Entry 1JMU (X-ray diffraction, 2.80 A resolution); this record covers chains D and F of the 9 polymer chains in the assembly.

# Chain D (and F)
Protein: Protein mu-1
Organism: Reovirus sp
Notes: fragment: C-terminus (residues 43-708); chain F of this document is another copy of the same molecule, construct and numbering; everything in this record applies to it too
UniProt: P11077 (VM2_REOVL); residue numbers follow UniProt; this construct covers 43-708
Sequence (666 residues; row label = number of the first residue in the row):
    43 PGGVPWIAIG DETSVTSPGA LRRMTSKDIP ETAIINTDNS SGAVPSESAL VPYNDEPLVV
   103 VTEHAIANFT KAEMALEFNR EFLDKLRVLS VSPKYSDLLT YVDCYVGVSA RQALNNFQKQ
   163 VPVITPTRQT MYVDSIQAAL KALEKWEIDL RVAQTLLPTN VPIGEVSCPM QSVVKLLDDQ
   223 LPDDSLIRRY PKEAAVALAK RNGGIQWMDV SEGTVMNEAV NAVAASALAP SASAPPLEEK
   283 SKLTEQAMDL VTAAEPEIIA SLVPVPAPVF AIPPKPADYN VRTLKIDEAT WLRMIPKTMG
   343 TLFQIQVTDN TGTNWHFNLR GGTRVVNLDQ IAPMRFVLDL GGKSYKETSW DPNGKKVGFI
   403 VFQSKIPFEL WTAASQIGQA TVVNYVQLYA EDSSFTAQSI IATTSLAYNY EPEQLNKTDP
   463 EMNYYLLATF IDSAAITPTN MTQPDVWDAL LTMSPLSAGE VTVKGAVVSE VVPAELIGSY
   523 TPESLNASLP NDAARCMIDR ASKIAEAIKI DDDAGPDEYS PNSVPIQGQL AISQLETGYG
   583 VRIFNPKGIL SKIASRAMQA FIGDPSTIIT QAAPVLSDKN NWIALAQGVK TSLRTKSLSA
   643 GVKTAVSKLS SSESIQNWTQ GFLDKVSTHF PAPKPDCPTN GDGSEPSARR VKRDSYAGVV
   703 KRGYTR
Unresolved in the structure: 72-96, 676-708

# How chain D and chain F interact
Contacting residue pairs (172):
  Lys113(D) - Glu105(F)  salt bridge
  Glu115(D) - Gln154(F)
  Met116(D) - Gly44(F)
  Met116(D) - Val150(F)  hydrophobic
  Met116(D) - Gln154(F)
  Glu119(D) - Val150(F)
  Glu119(D) - Ser151(F)  hydrogen bond
  Glu119(D) - Gln154(F)
  Arg122(D) - Ser151(F)
  Arg122(D) - Arg153(F)
  Asp126(D) - Arg153(F)  salt bridge
  Ser132(D) - Arg153(F)
  Ser134(D) - Gln154(F)
  Lys136(D) - Asn157(F)  hydrogen bond (side chain-backbone)
  Lys136(D) - Asn158(F)  hydrogen bond
  Lys242(D) - Val150(F)  hydrogen bond (side chain-backbone)
  Lys242(D) - Ser151(F)
  Met258(D) - Asp97(F)
  Met258(D) - Pro99(F)  hydrophobic
  Asn259(D) - Arg65(F)
  Asn259(D) - Pro99(F)
  Glu260(D) - Arg65(F)
  Ala261(D) - Arg65(F)  hydrogen bond (backbone-side chain)
  Val262(D) - Val46(F)  hydrophobic
  Val262(D) - Val150(F)
  Ala264(D) - Val101(F)  hydrophobic
  Ala264(D) - Pro168(F)  hydrophobic
  Val265(D) - Val101(F)  hydrophobic
  Val265(D) - Val102(F)
  Val265(D) - Ala107(F)  hydrophobic
  Val265(D) - Phe111(F)  hydrophobic
  Ser268(D) - Phe111(F)
  Ser268(D) - Gln171(F)  hydrogen bond
  Ser268(D) - Val175(F)
  Ser273(D) - Asp176(F)
  Ser273(D) - Gln179(F)
  Ser275(D) - Lys183(F)
  Ala276(D) - Gln179(F)
  Pro277(D) - Gln179(F)  hydrogen bond (backbone-side chain)
  Pro278(D) - Gln179(F)
  Leu279(D) - Val175(F)  hydrophobic
  Leu279(D) - Gln179(F)
  Leu279(D) - Leu182(F)  hydrophobic
  Lys282(D) - Gln179(F)  hydrogen bond
  Lys282(D) - Leu182(F)
  Asp291(D) - Lys284(F)  salt bridge
  Asp291(D) - Gln288(F)  hydrogen bond (backbone-side chain)
  Thr294(D) - Lys284(F)
  Thr294(D) - Leu285(F)
  Ala295(D) - Gln288(F)
  Glu297(D) - Leu285(F)
  Glu297(D) - Lys650(F)  salt bridge
  Glu299(D) - Pro204(F)
  Glu299(D) - Ser653(F)
  Glu299(D) - Ser654(F)
  Glu299(D) - Ile657(F)
  Ile300(D) - Lys650(F)
  Ala302(D) - Ile657(F)
  Ser303(D) - Ser653(F)  hydrogen bond
  Leu304(D) - Ser656(F)  hydrogen bond (backbone-side chain)
  Val305(D) - Ser652(F)
  Val305(D) - Ser653(F)
  Val305(D) - Ser656(F)
  Val307(D) - Ser649(F)
  Val307(D) - Ser653(F)
  Pro308(D) - Lys645(F)
  Pro308(D) - Ser649(F)
  Pro310(D) - Lys551(F)  hydrogen bond (backbone-side chain)
  Pro310(D) - Asp555(F)
  Pro310(D) - Ala556(F)
  Pro310(D) - Gly557(F)
  Val311(D) - Lys645(F)
  Val311(D) - Thr646(F)
  Ala313(D) - Lys551(F)
  Pro315(D) - Glu548(F)
  Pro315(D) - Lys551(F)
  Pro316(D) - Ile604(F)
  Pro316(D) - Gly605(F)
  Arg377(D) - Pro524(F)
  Arg377(D) - Asp606(F)
  Gly384(D) - Thr325(F)
  Tyr431(D) - Lys327(F)
  Tyr431(D) - Lys339(F)
  Glu433(D) - Arg324(F)
  Glu433(D) - Lys339(F)  salt bridge
  Glu433(D) - Arg366(F)  salt bridge
  Asp434(D) - Arg324(F)  hydrogen bond (backbone-side chain)
  Ser435(D) - Gln485(F)  hydrogen bond (backbone-side chain)
  Ser435(D) - Asp490(F)
  Ser436(D) - Lys385(F)
  Ser436(D) - Ser386(F)
  Ser436(D) - Tyr387(F)  hydrogen bond (backbone-backbone)
  Ser436(D) - Gln485(F)
  Ser436(D) - Asp490(F)  hydrogen bond
  Phe437(D) - Ser386(F)
  Phe437(D) - Gln440(F)
  Thr438(D) - Lys388(F)  hydrogen bond (side chain-backbone)
  Ile442(D) - Thr325(F)
  Ile442(D) - Asp490(F)
  Ile443(D) - Thr325(F)
  Ala444(D) - Thr325(F)
  Ala444(D) - Lys327(F)
  Thr445(D) - Thr325(F)  hydrogen bond (backbone-backbone)
  Thr445(D) - Asn528(F)
  Ser447(D) - Pro524(F)
  Ser447(D) - Glu525(F)
  Glu453(D) - Pro616(F)
  Glu455(D) - Arg598(F)  salt bridge
  Ser496(D) - Asp606(F)
  Pro497(D) - Gly605(F)
  Pro497(D) - Asp606(F)
  Leu498(D) - Gln601(F)
  Leu498(D) - Ala602(F)
  Ser499(D) - Gln601(F)
  Ala500(D) - Lys551(F)
  Ala500(D) - Gln601(F)  hydrogen bond (backbone-side chain)
  Ala500(D) - Ile604(F)  hydrophobic
  Gly501(D) - Gln601(F)  hydrogen bond (backbone-side chain)
  Glu502(D) - Pro558(F)
  Asp553(D) - Arg193(F)  salt bridge
  Tyr561(D) - Asp191(F)
  Tyr561(D) - Pro224(F)  hydrophobic
  Tyr561(D) - Asp226(F)  hydrogen bond
  Pro563(D) - Arg193(F)
  Pro563(D) - Val194(F)  hydrophobic
  Pro563(D) - Thr197(F)  hydrogen bond (backbone-side chain)
  Val566(D) - Val194(F)  hydrophobic
  Val566(D) - Thr197(F)
  Val566(D) - Leu198(F)  hydrophobic
  Pro567(D) - Thr197(F)
  Gln569(D) - Gln222(F)  hydrogen bond
  Gly570(D) - Leu198(F)
  Gly570(D) - Phe664(F)
  Gln571(D) - Trp660(F)
  Gln571(D) - Phe664(F)
  Ala573(D) - Gln222(F)
  Ile574(D) - Phe664(F)  hydrophobic
  Ile574(D) - Lys667(F)
  Ile574(D) - Val668(F)  hydrophobic
  Ile574(D) - His671(F)
  Ile574(D) - Phe672(F)  hydrophobic
  Leu577(D) - His671(F)
  Glu578(D) - Lys667(F)
  Glu578(D) - His671(F)  salt bridge
  Lys589(D) - Asp221(F)
  Lys589(D) - Gln222(F)
  Lys589(D) - Leu223(F)
  Lys589(D) - Asp225(F)  salt bridge
  Asn622(D) - Trp660(F)  hydrogen bond
  Ile625(D) - Trp660(F)  hydrophobic
  Ala626(D) - Trp660(F)
  Gln629(D) - Pro204(F)
  Gln629(D) - Ile657(F)
  Gly630(D) - Thr197(F)
  Thr633(D) - Gln196(F)
  Thr633(D) - Asn202(F)  hydrogen bond
  Ser634(D) - Arg193(F)  hydrogen bond (backbone-side chain)
  Ser634(D) - Thr197(F)
  Thr637(D) - Glu189(F)
  Thr637(D) - Arg193(F)
  Thr637(D) - Gln196(F)
  Thr637(D) - Arg243(F)
  Lys638(D) - Glu189(F)
  Lys638(D) - Arg193(F)
  Ser639(D) - Ala117(F)
  Ser639(D) - Leu182(F)
  Ser639(D) - Glu189(F)  hydrogen bond (backbone-side chain)
  Leu640(D) - Ala117(F)  hydrophobic
  Leu640(D) - Leu182(F)
  Ser641(D) - Glu189(F)  hydrogen bond
  Val644(D) - Glu186(F)
  Ala647(D) - Glu186(F)
Other interface residues (no listed pair), chain D (104 interface residues in all): Ala109, Phe120, Glu123, Pro298, Pro306, Ile314, Val428, Gln429, Gln456, Ser562, Leu592, Arg636
Other interface residues (no listed pair), chain F (105 interface residues in all): Gly45, Val103, Tyr137, Lys187, Ile190, Thr201, Arg230, Leu270, Glu280, Glu281, Glu330, Met336, Gly364, Gly384, Glu389, Ala547, Thr609, Thr612

# Overview
104 residues of chain D face 105 of chain F across their interface; the contacts include 28 hydrogen bonds and
10 salt bridges. Polar contacts include Lys113(D)-Glu105(F), Asp126(D)-Arg153(F) and Asp291(D)-Lys284(F).
Both chains are Protein mu-1 (Reovirus sp). Entry 1JMU (Crystal Structure of the Reovirus mu1/sigma3 Complex)
was determined by X-ray diffraction.
